Entry 7ZWA (electron microscopy, 2.80 A resolution); this record covers chains A and B of the 5 polymer chains in the assembly.

Chain A:
Protein: X-ray repair cross-complementing protein 6
Source organism: Homo sapiens
Notes: EC 3.6.4.-, 4.2.99.-
Reference sequence: P12956 (XRCC6_HUMAN); numbering as in UniProt (aligned over 1-609)
Sequence (609 residues; numbered 1 to 609; the number before each row is that of its first residue):
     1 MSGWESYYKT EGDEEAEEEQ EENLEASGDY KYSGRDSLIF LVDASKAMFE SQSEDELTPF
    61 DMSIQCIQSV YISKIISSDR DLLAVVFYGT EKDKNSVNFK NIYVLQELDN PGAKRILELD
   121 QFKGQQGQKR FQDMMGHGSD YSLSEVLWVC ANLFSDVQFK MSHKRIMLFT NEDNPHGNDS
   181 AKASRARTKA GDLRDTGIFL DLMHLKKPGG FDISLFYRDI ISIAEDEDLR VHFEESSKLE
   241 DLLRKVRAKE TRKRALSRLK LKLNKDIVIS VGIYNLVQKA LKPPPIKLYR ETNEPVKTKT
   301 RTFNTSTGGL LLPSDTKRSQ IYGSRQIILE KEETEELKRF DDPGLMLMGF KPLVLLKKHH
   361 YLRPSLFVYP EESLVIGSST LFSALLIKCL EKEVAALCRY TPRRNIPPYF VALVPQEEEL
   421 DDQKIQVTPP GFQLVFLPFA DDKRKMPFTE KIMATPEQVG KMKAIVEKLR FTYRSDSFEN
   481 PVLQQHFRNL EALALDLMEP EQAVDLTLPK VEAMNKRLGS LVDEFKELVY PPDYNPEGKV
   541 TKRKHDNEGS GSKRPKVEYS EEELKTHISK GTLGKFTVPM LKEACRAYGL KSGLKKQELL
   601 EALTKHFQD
Not modelled in the structure: 1-31, 535-609
UniProt features mapped onto this chain:
  - region: Val578 to Glu583 (Interaction with BAX)
  - active site: Lys31 (Schiff-base intermediate with DNA)
  - modified residue: Ser2 (N-acetylserine), Ser6 (Phosphoserine), Ser27 (Phosphoserine), Lys31 (N6-acetyllysine), Ser51 (Phosphoserine), Ser306 (Phosphoserine), Lys317 (N6-acetyllysine), Lys331 (N6-acetyllysine), Lys338 (N6-acetyllysine), Thr455 (Phosphothreonine), Lys461 (N6-acetyllysine), Ser477 (Phosphoserine), Ser520 (Phosphoserine), Lys539 (N6-acetyllysine), Lys542 (N6-acetyllysine), Lys544 (N6-acetyllysine), Ser550 (Phosphoserine), Lys553 (N6-acetyllysine), Lys556 (N6-acetyllysine), Ser560 (Phosphoserine) and 1 more in UniProt
  - cross-link (Glycyl lysine isopeptide (Lys-Gly)): Lys287 (interchain with G-Cter in SUMO2), Lys317 (interchain with G-Cter in SUMO2), Lys556 (interchain with G-Cter in SUMO2)
  - mutagenesis: Lys31 (K31A: Diminishes the ability to form a Schiff base. Abolishes adduct formation; when associated with A-160 and A-164), Lys160 (K160A: Abolishes adduct formation; when associated with A-31 and A-160), Lys164 (K164A: Abolishes adduct formation; when associated with A-31 and A-164), Lys539 (K539Q: Complete loss of suppression of BAX-induced apoptosis; K539R: No effect on suppression of BAX-induced apoptosis), Lys542 (K542Q: Complete loss of suppression of BAX-induced apoptosis; K542R: No effect on suppression of BAX-induced apoptosis), Lys544 (K544R: No effect on suppression of BAX-induced apoptosis), Lys553 (K553Q: Partial loss of suppression of BAX-induced apoptosis; K553R: No effect on suppression of BAX-induced apoptosis), Lys556 (K556R: No effect on suppression of BAX-induced apoptosis), Lys570 (K570R: Loss of methylation; loss of anti-apoptotic activity; no effect on XRCC5 stabilization)
From the paper describing this entry:
  - mutagenesis - H163A, R165E, F471E, R517E: decreased co-localization with Protein PAXX

Chain B:
Protein: X-ray repair cross-complementing protein 5
Source organism: Homo sapiens
Notes: EC 3.6.4.-
Reference sequence: P13010 (XRCC5_HUMAN); residues 1-732 here = UniProt positions 1-732
Sequence (732 residues; numbered 1 to 732; the number before each row is that of its first residue):
     1 MVRSGNKAAV VLCMDVGFTM SNSIPGIESP FEQAKKVITM FVQRQVFAEN KDEIALVLFG
    61 TDGTDNPLSG GDQYQNITVH RHLMLPDFDL LEDIESKIQP GSQQADFLDA LIVSMDVIQH
   121 ETIGKKFEKR HIEIFTDLSS RFSKSQLDII IHSLKKCDIS LQFFLPFSLG KEDGSGDRGD
   181 GPFRLGGHGP SFPLKGITEQ QKEGLEIVKM VMISLEGEDG LDEIYSFSES LRKLCVFKKI
   241 ERHSIHWPCR LTIGSNLSIR IAAYKSILQE RVKKTWTVVD AKTLKKEDIQ KETVYCLNDD
   301 DETEVLKEDI IQGFRYGSDI VPFSKVDEEQ MKYKSEGKCF SVLGFCKSSQ VQRRFFMGNQ
   361 VLKVFAARDD EAAAVALSSL IHALDDLDMV AIVRYAYDKR ANPQVGVAFP HIKHNYECLV
   421 YVQLPFMEDL RQYMFSSLKN SKKYAPTEAQ LNAVDALIDS MSLAKKDEKT DTLEDLFPTT
   481 KIPNPRFQRL FQCLLHRALH PREPLPPIQQ HIWNMLNPPA EVTTKSQIPL SKIKTLFPLI
   541 EAKKKDQVTA QEIFQDNHED GPTAKKLKTE QGGAHFSVSS LAEGSVTSVG SVNPAENFRV
   601 LVKQKKASFE EASNQLINHI EQFLDTNETP YFMKSIDCIR AFREEAIKFS EEQRFNNFLK
   661 ALQEKVEIKQ LNHFWEIVVQ DGITLITKEE ASGSSVTAEE AKKFLAPKDK PSGDTAAVFE
   721 EGGDVDDLLD MI
Not modelled in the structure: 1-5, 171-180, 545-732
UniProt features mapped onto this chain:
  - region: Leu138 to Leu165 (Leucine-zipper)
  - motif: Glu720 to Leu728 (EEXXXDL motif)
  - modified residue: Lys144 (N6-acetyllysine), Ser255 (Phosphoserine), Ser258 (Phosphoserine), Lys265 (N6-acetyllysine), Ser318 (Phosphoserine), Lys332 (N6-acetyllysine), Thr535 (Phosphothreonine), Ser577 (Phosphoserine), Ser579 (Phosphoserine), Ser580 (Phosphoserine), Lys660 (N6-acetyllysine), Lys665 (N6-acetyllysine), Thr715 (Phosphothreonine)
  - cross-link (Glycyl lysine isopeptide (Lys-Gly)): Lys195 (interchain with G-Cter in SUMO2), Lys532 (interchain with G-Cter in SUMO2), Lys534 (interchain with G-Cter in SUMO2), Lys566 (interchain with G-Cter in SUMO2), Lys568 (interchain with G-Cter in SUMO2), Lys669 (interchain with G-Cter in SUMO2), Lys688 (interchain with G-Cter in SUMO2)
  - mutagenesis: Glu720 to Glu721 (Abolishes interaction with PRKDC and its recruitment to sites of DNA damage), Asp726 to Asp727 (Abolishes interaction with PRKDC and its recruitment to sites of DNA damage)

How chain A and chain B interact:
Pairs across the interface (358; chain A residue first):
  Ile75(A) - Tyr316(B)  hydrophobic
  Ile75(A) - Gly317(B)
  Asn110(A) - Ser318(B)
  Pro111(A) - Gly317(B)
  Pro111(A) - Ser318(B)  hydrogen bond (backbone-backbone)
  Lys114(A) - Asp319(B)
  Arg247(A) - Met427(B)
  Arg247(A) - Glu428(B)
  Thr251(A) - Arg431(B)
  Thr251(A) - Tyr433(B)
  Arg252(A) - Tyr433(B)  hydrogen bond (backbone-side chain)
  Lys253(A) - Tyr433(B)
  Lys253(A) - Met434(B)  hydrogen bond (side chain-backbone)
  Lys253(A) - Phe435(B)
  Leu263(A) - Leu457(B)  hydrophobic
  Asn264(A) - Leu530(B)
  Asp266(A) - Lys534(B)
  Ile267(A) - Leu530(B)
  Ile267(A) - Lys534(B)
  Ile267(A) - Leu539(B)  hydrophobic
  Val268(A) - Leu539(B)
  Ile269(A) - Leu539(B)  hydrophobic
  Tyr274(A) - Phe435(B)  hydrophobic
  Asn275(A) - Arg431(B)
  Asn275(A) - Tyr433(B)
  Leu276(A) - Leu430(B)
  Leu276(A) - Arg431(B)  hydrogen bond (backbone-backbone)
  Leu276(A) - Phe435(B)  hydrophobic
  Val277(A) - Phe355(B)  hydrophobic
  Val277(A) - Met357(B)  hydrophobic
  Val277(A) - Asp429(B)
  Val277(A) - Leu430(B)  hydrophobic
  Gln278(A) - Met357(B)
  Gln278(A) - Asp429(B)  hydrogen bond (backbone-backbone)
  Gln278(A) - Arg431(B)
  Lys279(A) - Met357(B)
  Lys279(A) - Asp429(B)
  Ala280(A) - Glu428(B)
  Ala280(A) - Asp429(B)  hydrogen bond (backbone-side chain)
  Lys282(A) - Glu328(B)  salt bridge
  Pro283(A) - Phe314(B)
  Pro284(A) - Phe314(B)
  Pro285(A) - Gln312(B)
  Pro285(A) - Gly313(B)
  Pro285(A) - Phe314(B)  hydrophobic
  Ile286(A) - Gln312(B)
  Ile286(A) - Gly313(B)  hydrogen bond (backbone-backbone)
  Ile286(A) - Phe314(B)
  Ile286(A) - Arg315(B)
  Ile286(A) - Ile320(B)  hydrophobic
  Lys287(A) - Tyr295(B)
  Lys287(A) - Ile310(B)
  Leu288(A) - Ile310(B)
  Leu288(A) - Ile311(B)  hydrogen bond (backbone-backbone)
  Leu288(A) - Gly313(B)
  Leu288(A) - Ile320(B)  hydrophobic
  Arg290(A) - Glu308(B)  salt bridge
  Arg290(A) - Asp309(B)  salt bridge
  Arg290(A) - Ile311(B)
  Asn293(A) - Ile320(B)
  Glu294(A) - Leu297(B)
  Pro295(A) - Asn298(B)
  Val296(A) - Tyr295(B)  hydrophobic
  Val296(A) - Cys296(B)
  Lys297(A) - Val294(B)
  Lys297(A) - Cys296(B)  hydrogen bond
  Lys297(A) - Leu297(B)  hydrogen bond (side chain-backbone)
  Lys297(A) - Asn298(B)
  Lys297(A) - Glu302(B)
  Thr298(A) - Val294(B)
  Thr298(A) - Tyr295(B)
  Lys299(A) - Thr293(B)
  Lys299(A) - Val294(B)  hydrogen bond (backbone-backbone)
  Lys299(A) - Cys296(B)  hydrogen bond
  Thr300(A) - Glu292(B)
  Thr300(A) - Thr293(B)
  Arg301(A) - Lys291(B)
  Arg301(A) - Glu292(B)  salt bridge
  Thr302(A) - Ile289(B)
  Thr302(A) - Lys291(B)
  Phe303(A) - Gln290(B)
  Phe303(A) - Glu292(B)
  Asn304(A) - Asp288(B)
  Thr305(A) - Glu287(B)
  Thr305(A) - Asp288(B)  hydrogen bond (backbone-backbone)
  Thr305(A) - Gln290(B)
  Leu311(A) - Ile289(B)  hydrophobic
  Asp315(A) - Asp280(B)
  Asp315(A) - Ala281(B)  hydrogen bond (backbone-backbone)
  Thr316(A) - Val278(B)
  Thr316(A) - Val279(B)
  Lys317(A) - Thr277(B)
  Lys317(A) - Val278(B)
  Lys317(A) - Val279(B)  hydrogen bond (backbone-backbone)
  Lys317(A) - Ala281(B)
  Arg318(A) - Trp276(B)
  Arg318(A) - Thr277(B)
  Arg318(A) - Val278(B)
  Ser319(A) - Trp276(B)
  Ser319(A) - Thr277(B)  hydrogen bond (backbone-backbone)
  Ser319(A) - Val279(B)
  Gln320(A) - Lys274(B)
  Gln320(A) - Thr275(B)
  Gln320(A) - Trp276(B)
  Gln320(A) - Leu494(B)
  Ile321(A) - Lys274(B)  hydrogen bond (backbone-side chain)
  Tyr322(A) - Phe47(B)
  Tyr322(A) - Phe88(B)  hydrophobic
  Tyr322(A) - Lys274(B)
  Tyr322(A) - Leu494(B)
  Arg325(A) - Phe88(B)
  Arg325(A) - Ala498(B)  hydrogen bond (side chain-backbone)
  Gln326(A) - Leu284(B)  hydrogen bond (side chain-backbone)
  Ile327(A) - Leu494(B)  hydrophobic
  Ile327(A) - Arg497(B)
  Ile328(A) - Leu284(B)  hydrophobic
  Ile328(A) - Arg497(B)
  Leu329(A) - Trp276(B)  hydrophobic
  Leu329(A) - Arg497(B)
  Glu333(A) - Arg497(B)  salt bridge
  Glu333(A) - Leu505(B)
  Thr334(A) - Trp276(B)
  Leu337(A) - Arg489(B)
  Leu337(A) - Leu490(B)  hydrophobic
  Leu337(A) - Cys493(B)  hydrophobic
  Lys338(A) - Arg486(B)
  Arg339(A) - Ile508(B)
  Phe340(A) - Pro485(B)
  Phe340(A) - Arg489(B)
  Phe340(A) - Ile508(B)  hydrophobic
  Phe340(A) - Trp513(B)
  Asp341(A) - Trp513(B)
  Leu347(A) - Met461(B)  hydrophobic
  Met348(A) - Met461(B)
  Met348(A) - Leu516(B)
  Met348(A) - Pro518(B)
  Gly349(A) - Met461(B)
  Gly349(A) - Leu463(B)
  Phe350(A) - Ile458(B)  hydrophobic
  Phe350(A) - Met461(B)  hydrogen bond (backbone-backbone)
  Phe350(A) - Ser462(B)
  Phe350(A) - Leu463(B)  hydrogen bond (backbone-backbone)
  Lys351(A) - Asp475(B)  salt bridge
  Lys351(A) - Phe477(B)  hydrogen bond (side chain-backbone)
  Pro352(A) - Ala464(B)
  Pro352(A) - Leu473(B)  hydrophobic
  Val354(A) - Leu473(B)  hydrophobic
  Leu355(A) - Ala464(B)  hydrophobic
  Lys358(A) - Phe356(B)
  His359(A) - Ile267(B)
  His359(A) - Val361(B)
  His359(A) - His411(B)
  His359(A) - Val420(B)
  His360(A) - Ile267(B)
  Tyr361(A) - Ile267(B)
  Tyr361(A) - Arg353(B)
  Tyr361(A) - Phe356(B)
  Tyr361(A) - Met357(B)  hydrogen bond (side chain-backbone)
  Tyr361(A) - Gly358(B)  hydrogen bond (side chain-backbone)
  Tyr361(A) - Gln360(B)
  Tyr361(A) - Val361(B)
  Tyr361(A) - Val422(B)  hydrophobic
  Leu362(A) - Ile267(B)  hydrophobic
  Leu362(A) - Gln269(B)
  Leu362(A) - Asn359(B)
  Pro364(A) - Phe356(B)
  Pro364(A) - Gly358(B)
  Phe367(A) - Phe435(B)  hydrophobic
  Tyr369(A) - Phe435(B)  hydrophobic
  Tyr369(A) - Ser436(B)  hydrogen bond (side chain-backbone)
  Glu372(A) - Tyr444(B)
  Ser373(A) - Ala542(B)
  Leu374(A) - Glu541(B)
  Leu374(A) - Ala542(B)  hydrogen bond (backbone-backbone)
  Val375(A) - Ile540(B)
  Ile376(A) - Pro538(B)
  Ile376(A) - Leu539(B)
  Ile376(A) - Ile540(B)  hydrogen bond (backbone-backbone)
  Ile376(A) - Ala542(B)  hydrophobic
  Gly377(A) - Leu539(B)
  Ser378(A) - Leu539(B)
  Ser379(A) - Tyr444(B)
  Thr380(A) - Tyr444(B)
  Leu381(A) - Phe537(B)  hydrophobic
  Phe382(A) - Leu438(B)  hydrophobic
  Ser383(A) - Tyr444(B)
  Ser383(A) - Pro446(B)
  Ala384(A) - Pro446(B)  hydrophobic
  Ala384(A) - Val454(B)  hydrophobic
  Ala384(A) - Phe537(B)  hydrophobic
  Leu385(A) - Val454(B)  hydrophobic
  Lys388(A) - Leu451(B)
  Lys388(A) - Val454(B)
  Lys388(A) - Asp455(B)
  Lys392(A) - Asp455(B)  salt bridge
  Lys392(A) - Ile458(B)
  Lys392(A) - Asp459(B)  salt bridge
  Val394(A) - Ile458(B)  hydrophobic
  Leu397(A) - Leu463(B)  hydrophobic
  Leu397(A) - Phe477(B)  hydrophobic
  Leu397(A) - Thr479(B)
  Arg399(A) - Trp513(B)
  Arg399(A) - Leu516(B)  hydrogen bond (side chain-backbone)
  Arg399(A) - Asn517(B)
  Pro407(A) - Arg486(B)
  Tyr409(A) - Gln269(B)  hydrogen bond
  Phe410(A) - Phe477(B)  hydrophobic
  Phe410(A) - Thr479(B)
  Phe410(A) - Leu516(B)
  Gln416(A) - Arg354(B)
  Glu418(A) - Ser437(B)  hydrogen bond
  Gln426(A) - Met434(B)
  Gln426(A) - Phe435(B)  hydrogen bond (side chain-backbone)
  Thr428(A) - Arg354(B)  hydrogen bond
  Pro429(A) - Phe435(B)  hydrophobic
  Gln433(A) - Arg353(B)
  Gln433(A) - Arg354(B)
  Val435(A) - Arg353(B)
  Leu437(A) - Thr479(B)
  Pro438(A) - Ile267(B)  hydrophobic
  Pro438(A) - Thr480(B)
  Phe439(A) - Thr480(B)
  Phe439(A) - Ile482(B)
  Phe439(A) - Pro483(B)
  Phe439(A) - Asn484(B)
  Phe439(A) - Pro485(B)
  Ala440(A) - Leu234(B)
  Ala440(A) - Thr480(B)  hydrogen bond (backbone-backbone)
  Ala440(A) - Lys481(B)
  Ala440(A) - Ile482(B)  hydrogen bond (backbone-backbone)
  Ala440(A) - Pro483(B)
  Asp441(A) - Leu234(B)
  Asp441(A) - Glu270(B)
  Asp441(A) - Asn484(B)
  Asp441(A) - Phe487(B)
  Asp442(A) - Ser266(B)
  Asp442(A) - Ile267(B)
  Asp442(A) - Leu268(B)  hydrogen bond (backbone-backbone)
  Asp442(A) - Gln269(B)
  Asp442(A) - Glu270(B)  hydrogen bond (side chain-backbone)
  Lys443(A) - Ser266(B)
  Lys443(A) - Ile267(B)
  Lys443(A) - Thr480(B)
  Arg444(A) - Lys265(B)
  Arg444(A) - Ser266(B)  hydrogen bond (backbone-backbone)
  Arg444(A) - Leu268(B)  hydrogen bond (side chain-backbone)
  Arg444(A) - Glu270(B)
  Lys445(A) - Glu241(B)
  Lys445(A) - His243(B)
  Met446(A) - Tyr264(B)  hydrophobic
  Met446(A) - Lys265(B)
  Met446(A) - Ser266(B)
  Met446(A) - Lys363(B)
  Met446(A) - Phe365(B)  hydrophobic
  Pro447(A) - Tyr264(B)
  Thr449(A) - Asn415(B)
  Thr449(A) - Tyr416(B)
  Lys451(A) - Lys413(B)  hydrogen bond (side chain-backbone)
  Lys451(A) - His414(B)
  Lys451(A) - Asn415(B)
  Lys451(A) - Tyr416(B)
  Lys451(A) - Glu417(B)
  Ile452(A) - Ala374(B)  hydrophobic
  Ile452(A) - Val375(B)  hydrophobic
  Ile452(A) - Ser378(B)  hydrogen bond (backbone-side chain)
  Met453(A) - Ser378(B)
  Met453(A) - His382(B)
  Met453(A) - Glu417(B)
  Ala454(A) - Val375(B)
  Ala454(A) - Ser378(B)  hydrogen bond (backbone-side chain)
  Ala454(A) - Ser379(B)
  Gln458(A) - Val375(B)
  Gln458(A) - Ser379(B)
  Val459(A) - His382(B)
  Val459(A) - Ala383(B)
  Met462(A) - Ala376(B)
  Met462(A) - Ser379(B)
  Met462(A) - Leu380(B)  hydrophobic
  Met462(A) - Ala383(B)  hydrophobic
  Lys463(A) - Ala383(B)
  Lys463(A) - Asp386(B)  salt bridge
  Lys463(A) - Leu387(B)
  Val466(A) - Phe345(B)  hydrophobic
  Val466(A) - Leu387(B)  hydrophobic
  Val466(A) - Met389(B)  hydrophobic
  Leu469(A) - Ile253(B)  hydrophobic
  Leu469(A) - Gly344(B)
  Leu469(A) - Phe345(B)  hydrogen bond (backbone-backbone)
  Arg470(A) - Phe345(B)
  Arg470(A) - Lys347(B)
  Arg470(A) - Met389(B)
  Phe471(A) - Gly344(B)
  Phe471(A) - Phe345(B)  hydrogen bond (backbone-backbone)
  Phe471(A) - Cys346(B)
  Phe471(A) - Ile392(B)  hydrophobic
  Thr472(A) - Gln350(B)
  Tyr473(A) - Cys346(B)  hydrophobic
  Tyr473(A) - Gln350(B)  hydrogen bond (backbone-side chain)
  Tyr473(A) - Val351(B)  hydrophobic
  Tyr473(A) - Leu424(B)
  Ser475(A) - Pro425(B)
  Ser475(A) - Leu430(B)
  Asp476(A) - Leu430(B)
  Phe478(A) - Leu343(B)  hydrophobic
  Phe478(A) - Phe426(B)
  Phe478(A) - Met427(B)  hydrogen bond (backbone-backbone)
  Glu479(A) - Phe426(B)
  Glu479(A) - Met427(B)
  Glu479(A) - Glu428(B)
  Asn480(A) - Phe426(B)
  Asn480(A) - Glu428(B)  hydrogen bond (backbone-side chain)
  Pro481(A) - Tyr333(B)
  Pro481(A) - Pro403(B)  hydrophobic
  Val482(A) - Tyr333(B)  hydrophobic
  Val482(A) - Asn402(B)
  Gln484(A) - Glu428(B)  hydrogen bond
  Gln485(A) - Tyr333(B)
  His486(A) - Phe314(B)
  Asn489(A) - Met331(B)  hydrogen bond (side chain-backbone)
  Leu490(A) - Phe314(B)  hydrophobic
  Leu490(A) - Val321(B)  hydrophobic
  Glu491(A) - Tyr316(B)
  Leu493(A) - Phe323(B)  hydrophobic
  Leu493(A) - Asp327(B)
  Ala494(A) - Tyr316(B)  hydrophobic
  Ala494(A) - Val321(B)  hydrophobic
  Pro500(A) - Met331(B)  hydrophobic
  Asp505(A) - Tyr333(B)  hydrogen bond
  Thr507(A) - Arg394(B)  hydrogen bond (backbone-side chain)
  Thr507(A) - Phe426(B)
  Leu508(A) - Leu343(B)
  Leu508(A) - Arg394(B)
  Pro509(A) - Ser341(B)
  Pro509(A) - Leu343(B)
  Met514(A) - Gly254(B)
  Met514(A) - Val342(B)
  Met514(A) - Leu343(B)
  Asn515(A) - Gly254(B)
  Asn515(A) - Ser255(B)  hydrogen bond
  Asn515(A) - Asn256(B)
  Val522(A) - Asn256(B)
  Val522(A) - Leu257(B)  hydrophobic
  Phe525(A) - Leu257(B)  hydrophobic
  Phe525(A) - Ala376(B)  hydrophobic
  Phe525(A) - Ser379(B)
  Lys526(A) - Asn256(B)
  Val529(A) - Ala372(B)
  Val529(A) - Val375(B)  hydrophobic
  Val529(A) - Ala376(B)
  Tyr530(A) - Ser258(B)  hydrogen bond (side chain-backbone)
  Tyr530(A) - Ile259(B)
  Tyr530(A) - Ala372(B)
  Tyr530(A) - Ala376(B)
  Pro531(A) - Ala372(B)
  Tyr534(A) - Arg260(B)
  Tyr534(A) - Asp370(B)
  Tyr534(A) - Ala372(B)  hydrophobic
  Tyr534(A) - Ala373(B)
Also at the interface, not in a pair above, chain A (186 interface residues in all): Ile72, Ile76, Asp79, Gly112, Ala113, Ile116, Ala248, Tyr289, Ser314, Glu336, Arg363, Ser365, Pro370, Leu386, Ile387, Cys389, Glu419, Val427, Pro430, Ile465, Leu483, Leu495, Val511
Also at the interface, not in a pair above, chain B (184 interface residues in all): Arg44, Val46, Glu49, Arg242, Asp299, Val305, Pro322, Lys332, Glu336, Glu371, Leu384, Val405, Phe409, Ile412, Lys443, Gln450, Leu499, Ile512, Ile533

In short:
The interface between chain A and chain B involves 186 residues on one side and 184 on the other; the contacts
include 52 hydrogen bonds and 9 salt bridges. Polar contacts include Lys282(A)-Glu328(B), Arg290(A)-Glu308(B)
and Arg290(A)-Asp309(B). From the paper: H163A, R165E and F471E of chain A, among others, reduce
co-localization with Protein PAXX.
Here chain A is X-ray repair cross-complementing protein 6 and chain B is X-ray repair cross-complementing
protein 5, both from Homo sapiens. Entry 7ZWA (CryoEM structure of Ku heterodimer bound to DNA and PAXX) was
determined by electron microscopy, deposited together with 8ASC, 7ZYG, 8BH3, 8BHV and 8BHY.
